PDB entry 8U26 | electron microscopy, 2.50 A resolution | chains B and N of the 6 polymer chains in the assembly

== Chain B ==
Name: Guanine nucleotide-binding protein G(I)/G(S)/G(T) subunit beta-1
Source organism: Homo sapiens
UniProt: P62873 (GBB1_HUMAN); residues 2-340 here = UniProt positions 2-340
Chain sequence (370 residues; row label = number of the first residue in the row; numbers below 1 keep their minus sign (Met-29 is residue -29)):
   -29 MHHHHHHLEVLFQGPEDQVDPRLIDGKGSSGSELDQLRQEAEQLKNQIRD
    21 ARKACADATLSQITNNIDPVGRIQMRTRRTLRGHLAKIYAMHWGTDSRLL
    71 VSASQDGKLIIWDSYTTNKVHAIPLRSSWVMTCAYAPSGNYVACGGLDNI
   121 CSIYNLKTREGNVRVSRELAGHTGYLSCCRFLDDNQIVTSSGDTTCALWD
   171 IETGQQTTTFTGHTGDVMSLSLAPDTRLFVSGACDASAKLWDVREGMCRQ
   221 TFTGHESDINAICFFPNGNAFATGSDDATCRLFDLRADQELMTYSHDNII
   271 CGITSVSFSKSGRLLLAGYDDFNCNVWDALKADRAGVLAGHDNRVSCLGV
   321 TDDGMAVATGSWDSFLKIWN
Disordered / not traced: -29 to 13, 128-132
Sequence notes: initiating methionine (-29); expression tag (-28 to 1)
Curated features (UniProtKB/Swiss-Prot):
  - modified residue: Ser2 (N-acetylserine), His266 (Phosphohistidine)
  - natural variant: Leu30 (L30F: In MRD42; uncertain significance), Arg52 (R52G: In MRD42), Gly64 (G64V: In MRD42), Asp76 (D76E: In MRD42; D76G: In MRD42), Gly77 (G77S: In MRD42), Lys78 (K78R: In MRD42), Ile80 (I80N: In MRD42; I80T: In MRD42), His91 (H91R: In MRD42; uncertain significance), Ala92 (A92T: In MRD42), Pro94 (P94S: In MRD42), Leu95 (L95P: In MRD42), Arg96 (R96L: In MRD42), 5 further natural variant entries in UniProt

== Chain N ==
Name: Nanobody 35
Source organism: Lama glama
Notes: antibody fragment or engineered binder
Chain sequence (142 residues; numbered 1 to 142; the number before each row is that of its first residue):
     1 QVQLQESGGGLVQPGGSLRLSCAASGFTFSNYKMNWVRQAPGKGLEWVSD
    51 ISQSGASISYTGSVKGRFTISRDNAKNTLYLQMNSLKPEDTAVYYCARCP
   101 APFTRDCFDVTSTTYAYRGQGTQVTVSSGSEDQVDPRLIDGK
Disordered / not traced: 9-17, 105-106, 127-142
Cystine bridges: Cys22-Cys96, Cys99-Cys107

== Interface between chain B and chain N ==
Pairs across the interface - 9 pairs, chain B then chain N:
  Ala206(B) with Tyr117(N)
  Glu226(B) with Gly26(N); Phe27(N); Thr28(N); Tyr32(N), hydrogen bond; Arg98(N), hydrogen bond (backbone-side chain)
  Ser227(B) with Pro100(N), hydrogen bond (side chain-backbone); Tyr117(N)
  Asp228(B) with Tyr117(N), hydrogen bond
Also at the interface, not in a pair above, chain B (12 interface residues in all): Thr184, Cys204, Asp205, Thr223, His225, Asp246, Asp247, Ile270
Also at the interface, not in a pair above, chain N (13 interface residues in all): Gln1, Val2, Pro102, Phe103, Thr114, Ala116

== Summary ==
12 residues of chain B face 13 of chain N across their interface; the contacts include 4 hydrogen bonds. Among
the polar pairs are Glu226(B)-Tyr32(N), Glu226(B)-Arg98(N) and Ser227(B)-Pro100(N).
Here chain B is Guanine nucleotide-binding protein G(I)/G(S)/G(T) subunit beta-1 (Homo sapiens) and chain N is
Nanobody 35 (Lama glama). Entry 8U26 (Gaussian Mixture Models based single particle refinement - GPCR
(Substance P bound to active human neurokinin ...) was determined by electron microscopy, deposited together
with 8U28 and 8U2C.
